PDB entry 6HTS | electron microscopy, 4.80 A resolution (low resolution: residue-level contacts below are approximate; hydrogen-bond / salt-bridge calls are withheld) | chains K and X of the 19 polymer chains in the assembly

Chain K:
Molecule: Histone H2A type 1-B/E
Organism: Homo sapiens
UniProtKB: P04908 (H2A1B_HUMAN); residues 0-129 here correspond to UniProt positions 1-130 (UniProt number = residue number + 1)
Chain sequence (130 residues; row label = number of the first residue in the row; numbering starts at 0):
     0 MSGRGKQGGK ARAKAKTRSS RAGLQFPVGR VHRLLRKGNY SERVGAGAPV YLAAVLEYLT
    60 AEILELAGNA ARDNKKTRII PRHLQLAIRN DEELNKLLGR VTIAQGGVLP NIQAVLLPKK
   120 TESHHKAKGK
Unresolved in the structure: 0-12, 119-129
UniProt features mapped onto this chain:
  - modified residue: Ser1 (N-acetylserine), Arg3 (Citrulline), Lys5 (N6-(2-hydroxyisobutyryl)lysine), Lys9 (N6-(2-hydroxyisobutyryl)lysine), Lys13 (N6-(beta-hydroxybutyryl)lysine), Lys36 (N6-(2-hydroxyisobutyryl)lysine), Lys74 (N6-(2-hydroxyisobutyryl)lysine), Lys75 (N6-(2-hydroxyisobutyryl)lysine), Lys95 (N6-(2-hydroxyisobutyryl)lysine), Gln104 (N5-methylglutamine), Lys118 (N6-(2-hydroxyisobutyryl)lysine), Lys119 (N6-crotonyllysine), Thr120 (Phosphothreonine), Lys125 (N6-crotonyllysine)
  - cross-link (Glycyl lysine isopeptide (Lys-Gly)): Lys13 (interchain with G-Cter in ubiquitin), Lys15 (interchain with G-Cter in ubiquitin), Lys119 (interchain with G-Cter in ubiquitin)

Chain X:
Molecule: 228-nt DNA strand
Sequence (228 nucleotides; each row starts with the number of its first residue; numbers below 1 keep their minus sign (DG-125 is residue -125)):
  -125 GTCTTGAGTC CAACCCGGTA AGACACGACT TATCGCCACC CCGAGTACAT GCACAGGATG
   -65 TATATATCTG ACACGTGCCT GGAGACTAGG GAGTAATCCC CTTGGCGGTT AAAACGCGGG
    -5 GGACAGCGCG TACGTGCGTT TAAGCGGTGC TAGAGCTGTC TACGACCAAT TGAGCGGCCT
    55 CGGCACCGGG ATTGTCCAGG GCGGCCGCGG ATGCATTAAT GCAGATTC
Unresolved in the structure: -125 to -86, 65-102

Chain K / chain X interface:
Residue-residue contacts (13):
  Arg29(K) with DG48(X); DC49(X)
  Arg42(K) with DG38(X); DA39(X)
  Val43(K) with DG38(X); DA39(X)
  Gly44(K) with DG38(X)
  Ala45(K) with DG38(X)
  Lys75(K) with DC58(X)
  Thr76(K) with DG57(X); DC58(X)
  Arg77(K) with DG57(X); DC58(X)
Interface residues without a listed pair, chain K (10 interface residues in all): His31, Glu41
Interface residues without a listed pair, chain X (8 interface residues in all): DC37, DA59

In short:
The interface between chain K and chain X involves 10 residues on one side and 8 on the other.
Chain K is Histone H2A type 1-B/E (Homo sapiens) and chain X is a 228-nt DNA strand; the structure, Cryo-EM
structure of the human INO80 complex bound to nucleosome, was determined by electron microscopy.
